Entry 2JBR (X-ray diffraction, 2.30 A resolution); this record covers chains A and B of the 4 polymer chains in the assembly.

# Chain A (and B)
Protein: P-hydroxyphenylacetate hydroxylase C2 oxygenase component
Source organism: Acinetobacter baumannii
Notes: chain B of this document is another copy of the same molecule, construct and numbering; everything in this record applies to it too
UniProt: Q6Q272 (Q6Q272_ACIBA); residues 1-422 here = UniProt positions 1-422
Amino-acid sequence (422 residues; numbered 1 to 422; the number before each row is that of its first residue):
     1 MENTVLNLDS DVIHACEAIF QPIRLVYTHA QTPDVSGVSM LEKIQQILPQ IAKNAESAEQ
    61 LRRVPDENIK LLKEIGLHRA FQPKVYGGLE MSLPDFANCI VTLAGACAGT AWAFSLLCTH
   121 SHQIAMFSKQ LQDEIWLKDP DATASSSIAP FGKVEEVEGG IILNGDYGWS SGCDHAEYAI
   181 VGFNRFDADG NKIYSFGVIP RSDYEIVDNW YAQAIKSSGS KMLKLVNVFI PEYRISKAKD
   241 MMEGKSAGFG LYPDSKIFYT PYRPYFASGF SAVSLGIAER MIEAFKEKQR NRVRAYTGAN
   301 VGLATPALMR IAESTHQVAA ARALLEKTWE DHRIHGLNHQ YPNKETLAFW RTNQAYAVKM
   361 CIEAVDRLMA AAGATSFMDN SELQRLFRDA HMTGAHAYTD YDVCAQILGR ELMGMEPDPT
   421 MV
Not modelled in the structure: 1-23 (chain B: 1-24)
From the paper describing this entry:
  - catalytic residues: His396 (proposed by the authors, not directly observed)

# How chain A and chain B interact
Pairs across the interface (89):
  Arg24(A) - Asp331(B)
  Arg24(A) - His335(B)
  Arg24(A) - Gln340(B)
  Arg24(A) - Asn343(B)
  Leu25(A) - Lys327(B)
  Leu25(A) - Glu330(B)
  Leu25(A) - Asp331(B)  hydrogen bond (backbone-side chain)
  Leu25(A) - Ile334(B)  hydrophobic
  Val26(A) - Lys327(B)  hydrogen bond (backbone-side chain)
  Tyr27(A) - Thr328(B)
  Tyr27(A) - Asp331(B)  hydrogen bond
  Tyr27(A) - Phe349(B)  hydrophobic
  Tyr27(A) - Trp350(B)
  Tyr27(A) - Asn353(B)
  Thr28(A) - Phe349(B)
  Lys286(A) - Met413(B)
  Arg290(A) - Met413(B)  hydrogen bond (side chain-backbone)
  Leu303(A) - Met415(B)  hydrophobic
  Thr305(A) - Gln406(B)
  Leu308(A) - Ala405(B)
  Leu308(A) - Gly409(B)
  Leu308(A) - Arg410(B)
  Leu308(A) - Met413(B)  hydrophobic
  Leu308(A) - Met415(B)  hydrophobic
  Met309(A) - Asp402(B)
  Met309(A) - Ala405(B)  hydrophobic
  Met309(A) - Gln406(B)
  Ile311(A) - Leu412(B)  hydrophobic
  Ile311(A) - Met413(B)  hydrophobic
  Ala312(A) - Tyr401(B)
  Ala312(A) - Ala405(B)
  Ala312(A) - Leu408(B)
  Ala312(A) - Gly409(B)
  Glu313(A) - Tyr356(B)
  Glu313(A) - Lys359(B)  salt bridge
  Glu313(A) - Tyr401(B)
  Thr315(A) - Phe349(B)
  Thr315(A) - Leu412(B)
  His316(A) - Thr352(B)  hydrogen bond
  His316(A) - Asn353(B)  hydrogen bond
  His316(A) - Tyr356(B)
  His316(A) - Tyr401(B)  hydrogen bond
  His316(A) - Leu408(B)
  Gln317(A) - Tyr356(B)
  Ala323(A) - Ala323(B)
  Ala323(A) - Leu324(B)
  Leu324(A) - Ala323(B)
  Glu326(A) - Lys327(B)  salt bridge
  Lys327(A) - Leu25(B)
  Lys327(A) - Val26(B)  hydrogen bond (side chain-backbone)
  Lys327(A) - Glu326(B)  salt bridge
  Thr328(A) - Tyr27(B)
  Glu330(A) - Leu25(B)
  Asp331(A) - Leu25(B)
  Asp331(A) - Tyr27(B)  hydrogen bond
  Phe349(A) - Tyr27(B)  hydrophobic
  Phe349(A) - Thr28(B)
  Phe349(A) - Thr315(B)
  Trp350(A) - Tyr27(B)
  Thr352(A) - His316(B)  hydrogen bond
  Asn353(A) - Tyr27(B)
  Asn353(A) - His316(B)  hydrogen bond
  Tyr356(A) - Glu313(B)
  Tyr356(A) - His316(B)
  Tyr356(A) - Gln317(B)
  Lys359(A) - Glu313(B)
  Met360(A) - Met360(B)  hydrophobic
  Tyr401(A) - Ala312(B)
  Tyr401(A) - Glu313(B)
  Tyr401(A) - His316(B)  hydrogen bond
  Asp402(A) - Met309(B)
  Ala405(A) - Leu308(B)
  Ala405(A) - Met309(B)  hydrophobic
  Ala405(A) - Ala312(B)
  Gln406(A) - Thr305(B)
  Gln406(A) - Met309(B)
  Leu408(A) - Ala312(B)
  Leu408(A) - His316(B)
  Gly409(A) - Leu308(B)
  Gly409(A) - Ala312(B)
  Arg410(A) - Leu308(B)
  Leu412(A) - Ile311(B)  hydrophobic
  Leu412(A) - Thr315(B)
  Met413(A) - Lys286(B)
  Met413(A) - Arg290(B)  hydrogen bond (backbone-side chain)
  Met413(A) - Leu308(B)  hydrophobic
  Met413(A) - Ile311(B)  hydrophobic
  Met415(A) - Leu303(B)  hydrophobic
  Met415(A) - Leu308(B)  hydrophobic
Interface residues without a listed pair, chain A (46 interface residues in all): Gln289, Ala319, Ala320, Arg322, Ile334
Interface residues without a listed pair, chain B (49 interface residues in all): Ala319, Ala320, Arg322, Thr346, Gly414

# Summary
46 residues of chain A and 49 residues of chain B are in contact, with 13 hydrogen bonds and 3 salt bridges.
Among the polar pairs are Glu313(A)-Lys359(B), Glu326(A)-Lys327(B) and Leu25(A)-Asp331(B). The paper reports
the catalytic residue His396(A).
Both chains are P-hydroxyphenylacetate hydroxylase C2 oxygenase component (Acinetobacter baumannii). Entry
2JBR (Structure of the monooxygenase component of p-hydroxyphenylacetate hydroxylase from Acinetobacter
baumanni) was determined by X-ray diffraction, deposited together with 2JBT.
